2Z3T - chain A; structure by X-ray diffraction, 1.90 A resolution.

[Chain A]
Molecule: Cytochrome P450
Source organism: Streptomyces sp. TP-A0274
Notes: EC 1.-.-.-
UniProtKB: Q83WG3 (Q83WG3_9ACTO); residue numbers follow UniProt; this construct covers 1-417
Sequence (425 residues; each row starts with the number of its first residue):
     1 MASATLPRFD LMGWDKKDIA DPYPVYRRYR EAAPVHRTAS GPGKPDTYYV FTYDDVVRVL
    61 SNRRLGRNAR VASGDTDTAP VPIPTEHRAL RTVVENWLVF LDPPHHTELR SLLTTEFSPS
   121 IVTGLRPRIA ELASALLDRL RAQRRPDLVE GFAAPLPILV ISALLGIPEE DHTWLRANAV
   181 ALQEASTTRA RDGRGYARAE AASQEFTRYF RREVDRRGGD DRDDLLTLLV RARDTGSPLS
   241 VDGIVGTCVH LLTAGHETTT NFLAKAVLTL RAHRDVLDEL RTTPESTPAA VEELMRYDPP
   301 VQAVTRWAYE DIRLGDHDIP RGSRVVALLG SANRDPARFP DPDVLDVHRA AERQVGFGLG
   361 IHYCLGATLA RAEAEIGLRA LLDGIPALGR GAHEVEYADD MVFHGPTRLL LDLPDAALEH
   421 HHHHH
Unresolved in the structure: 1-4, 73-87, 191-193, 217-223, 415-425
Differences from the reference sequence: cloning artifact (418-419); expression tag (420-425)
Metal / ion sites: heme Fe: Cys-364 (together with imidazole)
Small-molecule neighbours: heme (HEM): Arg-67, Leu-98, Val-99, His-106, Arg-110, Phe-117, His-250, Ala-254, Gly-255, Thr-258, Thr-259, Met-295, Pro-300, Val-301, Val-304, Arg-306, Leu-329, Gly-356, Phe-357, Gly-358, Ile-361, His-362, Tyr-363, Cys-364, Leu-365, Gly-366, Leu-369, Ala-370

[In short]
Bound to chain A: heme.
Chain A is Cytochrome P450 (Streptomyces sp. TP-A0274); the structure, Crystal Structure of Substrate Free
Cytochrome P450 StaP (CYP245A1), was determined by X-ray diffraction (same publication as 2Z3U).
